PDB entry 1BL3 | X-ray diffraction, 2.00 A resolution | chains A and B of the 3 polymer chains in the assembly

Chain A (and B):
Molecule: Integrase
From: Human immunodeficiency virus 1
Notes: fragment: catalytic core domain 50 - 212; chain B of this document is another copy of the same molecule, construct and numbering; everything in this record applies to it too
UniProtKB: P12497 (POL_HV1N5); residues 50-209 here correspond to UniProt positions 765-924 (UniProt number = residue number + 715)
Chain sequence (160 residues; each row starts with the number of its first residue):
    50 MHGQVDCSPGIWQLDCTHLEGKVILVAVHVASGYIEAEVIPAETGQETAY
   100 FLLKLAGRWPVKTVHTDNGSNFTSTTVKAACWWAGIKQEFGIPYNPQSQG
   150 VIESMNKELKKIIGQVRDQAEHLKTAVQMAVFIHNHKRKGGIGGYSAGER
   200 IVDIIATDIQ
Unresolved in the structure: 50-56, 141-150, 209 (chain B: 50-56, 140-149)
Sequence notes: engineered mutation His-185 (Phe900 in P12497)
Metal / ion sites: Mg2+: Asp-64, Asp-116

How chain A and chain B interact:
Residue-residue contacts (49; chain A residue first):
  Tyr-83(A) / Arg-107(B)
  Glu-85(A) / Arg-107(B)  salt bridge
  Glu-87(A) / Tyr-99(B)
  Glu-87(A) / Lys-103(B)  salt bridge
  Tyr-99(A) / Glu-87(B)
  Tyr-99(A) / Lys-173(B)
  Tyr-99(A) / Gln-177(B)
  Leu-102(A) / Thr-174(B)
  Lys-103(A) / Glu-87(B)  salt bridge
  Lys-103(A) / Gln-177(B)
  Ala-105(A) / Phe-181(B)
  Ala-105(A) / His-185(B)  hydrogen bond (backbone-side chain)
  Gly-106(A) / Phe-181(B)
  Gly-106(A) / Asn-184(B)  hydrogen bond (backbone-side chain)
  Gly-106(A) / His-185(B)
  Arg-107(A) / Tyr-83(B)
  Arg-107(A) / Glu-85(B)  salt bridge
  Arg-107(A) / Arg-107(B)
  Trp-108(A) / Trp-108(B)  hydrophobic
  Trp-108(A) / His-185(B)
  Trp-132(A) / Gln-168(B)  hydrogen bond
  Trp-132(A) / Met-178(B)
  Trp-132(A) / Phe-181(B)  hydrophobic
  Trp-132(A) / Ile-182(B)  hydrophobic
  Ala-133(A) / Phe-181(B)
  Gln-168(A) / Trp-132(B)  hydrogen bond
  Lys-173(A) / Tyr-99(B)
  Thr-174(A) / Leu-102(B)
  Gln-177(A) / Tyr-99(B)
  Gln-177(A) / Lys-103(B)
  Met-178(A) / Trp-132(B)
  Phe-181(A) / Ala-105(B)
  Phe-181(A) / Gly-106(B)
  Phe-181(A) / Trp-132(B)  hydrophobic
  Phe-181(A) / Ala-133(B)
  Asn-184(A) / Gly-106(B)  hydrogen bond (side chain-backbone)
  His-185(A) / Ala-105(B)  hydrogen bond (side chain-backbone)
  His-185(A) / Gly-106(B)
  His-185(A) / Trp-108(B)
  Glu-198(A) / Ile-208(B)
  Val-201(A) / Trp-108(B)  hydrophobic
  Val-201(A) / Val-201(B)
  Val-201(A) / Ile-204(B)  hydrophobic
  Val-201(A) / Ala-205(B)  hydrophobic
  Asp-202(A) / Gln-209(B)
  Ile-204(A) / Val-201(B)  hydrophobic
  Ala-205(A) / Val-201(B)
  Ala-205(A) / Ala-205(B)  hydrophobic
  Ile-208(A) / Glu-198(B)
Also at the interface, not in a pair above, chain A (29 interface residues in all): Pro-109, Val-180, Ile-182
Also at the interface, not in a pair above, chain B (31 interface residues in all): Glu-96, Val-180, Tyr-194, Asp-202

Summary:
Chain A and chain B form an interface of 29 and 31 residues respectively, with 6 hydrogen bonds and 4 salt
bridges. Among the polar pairs are Glu-85(A)/Arg-107(B), Glu-87(A)/Lys-103(B) and Ala-105(A)/His-185(B). The
Mg2+ site is built by Asp-64(A) and Asp-116(A).
Chain A and chain B are both Integrase (Human immunodeficiency virus 1); the structure, Catalytic domain of
HIV-1 integrase, was determined by X-ray diffraction, deposited together with 1BI4 and 1BHL.
